PDB entry 9HAL | electron microscopy, 4.49 A resolution (low resolution: residue-level contacts below are approximate; hydrogen-bond / salt-bridge calls are withheld) | chains A and D of the 9 polymer chains in the assembly

Chain A:
Molecule: 23S ribosomal RNA
Source organism: Escherichia coli
Sequence (2904 nucleotides; row label = number of the first residue in the row):
     1 GGUUAAGCGA CUAAGCGUAC ACGGUGGAUG CCCUGGCAGU CAGAGGCGAU GAAGGACGUG
    61 CUAAUCUGCG AUAAGCGUCG GUAAGGUGAU AUGAACCGUU AUAACCGGCG AUUUCCGAAU
   121 GGGGAAACCC AGUGUGUUUC GACACACUAU CAUUAACUGA AUCCAUAGGU UAAUGAGGCG
   181 AACCGGGGGA ACUGAAACAU CUAAGUACCC CGAGGAAAAG AAAUCAACCG AGAUUCCCCC
   241 AGUAGCGGCG AGCGAACGGG GAGCAGCCCA GAGCCUGAAU CAGUGUGUGU GUUAGUGGAA
   301 GCGUCUGGAA AGGCGCGCGA UACAGGGUGA CAGCCCCGUA CACAAAAAUG CACAUGCUGU
   361 GAGCUCGAUG AGUAGGGCGG GACACGUGGU AUCCUGUCUG AAUAUGGGGG GACCAUCCUC
   421 CAAGGCUAAA UACUCCUGAC UGACCGAUAG UGAACCAGUA CCGUGAGGGA AAGGCGAAAA
   481 GAACCCCGGC GAGGGGAGUG AAAAAGAACC UGAAACCGUG UACGUACAAG CAGUGGGAGC
   541 ACGCUUAGGC GUGUGACUGC GUACCUUUUG UAUAAUGGGU CAGCGACUUA UAUUCUGUAG
   601 CAAGGUUAAC CGAAUAGGGG AGCCGAAGGG AAACCGAGUC UUAACUGGGC GUUAAGUUGC
   661 AGGGUAUAGA CCCGAAACCC GGUGAUCUAG CCAUGGGCAG GUUGAAGGUU GGGUAACACU
   721 AACUGGAGGA CCGAACCGAC UAAUGUUGAA AAAUUAGCGG AUGACUUGUG GCUGGGGGUG
   781 AAAGGCCAAU CAAACCGGGA GAUAGCUGGU UCUCCCCGAA AGCUAUAUAA GUAGCGCCUC
   841 GUGAAUUCAU CUCCGGGGGU AGAGCACUGU UUCGGCAAGG GGGUCAUCCC GACUUACCAA
   901 CCCGAUGCAA ACUGCGAAUA CCGGAGAAUG UUAUCACGGG AGACACACGG CGGGUGCUAA
   961 CGUCCGUCGU GAAGAGGGAA ACAACCCAGA CCGCCAGCUA AGGUCCCAAA GUCAUGGUUA
  1021 AGUGGGAAAC GAUGUGGGAA GGCCCAGACA GCCAGGAUGU UGGCUUAGAA GCAGCCAUCA
  1081 UUUAAAGAAA GCGUAAUAGC UCACUGGUCG AGUCGGCCUG CGCGGAAGAU GUAACGGGGC
  1141 UAAACCAUGC ACCGAAGCUG CGGCAGCGAC GCUUAUGCGU UGUUGGGUAG GGGAGCGUUC
  1201 UGUAAGCCUG CGAAGGUGUG CUGUGAGGCA UGCUGGAGGU AUCAGAAGUG CGAAUGCUGA
  1261 CAUAAGUAAC GAUAAAGCGG GUGAAAAGCC CGCUCGCCGG AAGACCAAGG GUUCCUGUCC
  1321 AACGUUAAUC GGGGCAGGGU GAGUCGACCC CUAAGGCGAG GCCGAAAGGC GUAGUCGAUG
  1381 GGAAACAGGU UAAUAUUCCU GUACUUGGUG UUACUGCGAA GGGGGGACGG AGAAGGCUAU
  1441 GUUGGCCGGG CGACGGUUGU CCCGGUUUAA GCGUGUAGGC UGGUUUUCCA GGCAAAUCCG
  1501 GAAAAUCAAG GCUGAGGCGU GAUGACGAGG CACUACGGUG CUGAAGCAAC AAAUGCCCUG
  1561 CUUCCAGGAA AAGCCUCUAA GCAUCAGGUA ACAUCAAAUC GUACCCCAAA CCGACACAGG
  1621 UGGUCAGGUA GAGAAUACCA AGGCGCUUGA GAGAACUCGG GUGAAGGAAC UAGGCAAAAU
  1681 GGUGCCGUAA CUUCGGGAGA AGGCACGCUG AUAUGUAGGU GAGGUCCCUC GCGGAUGGAG
  1741 CUGAAAUCAG UCGAAGAUAC CAGCUGGCUG CAACUGUUUA UUAAAAACAC AGCACUGUGC
  1801 AAACACGAAA GUGGACGUAU ACGGUGUGAC GCCUGCCCGG UGCCGGAAGG UUAAUUGAUG
  1861 GGGUUAGCGC AAGCGAAGCU CUUGAUCGAA GCCCCGGUAA ACGGCGGCCG UAACUAUAAC
  1921 GGUCCUAAGG UAGCGAAAUU CCUUGUCGGG UAAGUUCCGA CCUGCACGAA UGGCGUAAUG
  1981 AUGGCCAGGC UGUCUCCACC CGAGACUCAG UGAAAUUGAA CUCGCUGUGA AGAUGCAGUG
  2041 UACCCGCGGC AAGACGGAAA GACCCCGUGA ACCUUUACUA UAGCUUGACA CUGAACAUUG
  2101 AGCCUUGAUG UGUAGGAUAG GUGGGAGGCU UUGAAGUGUG GACGCCAGUC UGCAUGGAGC
  2161 CGACCUUGAA AUACCACCCU UUAAUGUUUG AUGUUCUAAC GUUGACCCGU AAUCCGGGUU
  2221 GCGGACAGUG UCUGGUGGGU AGUUUGACUG GGGCGGUCUC CUCCUAAAGA GUAACGGAGG
  2281 AGCACGAAGG UUGGCUAAUC CUGGUCGGAC AUCAGGAGGU UAGUGCAAUG GCAUAAGCCA
  2341 GCUUGACUGC GAGCGUGACG GCGCGAGCAG GUGCGAAAGC AGGUCAUAGU GAUCCGGUGG
  2401 UUCUGAAUGG AAGGGCCAUC GCUCAACGGA UAAAAGGUAC UCCGGGGAUA ACAGGCUGAU
  2461 ACCGCCCAAG AGUUCAUAUC GACGGCGGUG UUUGGCACCU CGAUGUCGGC UCAUCACAUC
  2521 CUGGGGCUGA AGUAGGUCCC AAGGGUAUGG CUGUUCGCCA UUUAAAGUGG UACGCGAGCU
  2581 GGGUUUAGAA CGUCGUGAGA CAGUUCGGUC CCUAUCUGCC GUGGGCGCUG GAGAACUGAG
  2641 GGGGGCUGCU CCUAGUACGA GAGGACCGGA GUGGACGCAU CACUGGUGUU CGGGUUGUCA
  2701 UGCCAAUGGC ACUGCCCGGU AGCUAAAUGC GGAAGAGAUA AGUGCUGAAA GCAUCUAAGC
  2761 ACGAAACUUG CCCCGAGAUG AGUUCUCCCU GACCCUUUAA GGGUCCUGAA GGAACGUUGA
  2821 AGACGACGAC GUUGAUAGGC CGGGUGUGUA AGCGCAGCGA UGCGUUGAGC UAACCGGUAC
  2881 UAAUGAACCG UGAGGCUUAA CCUU
Disordered / not traced: 685-793, 864-912, 1032-1122, 1267-2012, 2054-2613, 2849-2867, 2904
Sequence notes: conflict A827 (U3587572 in 1897866982), A830 (G3587569 in 1897866982)

Chain D:
Protein: 50S ribosomal protein L3
Source organism: Escherichia coli
UniProtKB: P60438 (RL3_ECOLI); numbering as in UniProt (aligned over 1-209)
Sequence (209 residues; each row starts with the number of its first residue):
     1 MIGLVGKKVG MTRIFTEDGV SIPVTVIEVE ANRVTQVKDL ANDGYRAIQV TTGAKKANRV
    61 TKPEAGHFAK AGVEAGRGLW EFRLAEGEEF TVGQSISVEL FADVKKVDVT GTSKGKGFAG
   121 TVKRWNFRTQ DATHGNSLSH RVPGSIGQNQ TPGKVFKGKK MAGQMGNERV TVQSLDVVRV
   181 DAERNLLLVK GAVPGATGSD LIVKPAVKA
Disordered / not traced: 127-160
Curated features (UniProtKB/Swiss-Prot):
  - modified residue: Lys38 (N6-succinyllysine), Gln150 (N5-methylglutamine)

Chain A / chain D interface:
Residue-residue contacts - 102 pairs, chain A then chain D:
  G2048(A) with Ala162(D)
  G2049(A) with Thr121(D); Met161(D); Ala162(D)
  C2050(A) with Thr121(D); Met161(D)
  C2619(A) with Met161(D)
  C2620(A) with Ala162(D)
  G2621(A) with Phe118(D); Ala162(D); Gly163(D)
  U2622(A) with Gln164(D)
  G2633(A) with Glu64(D)
  A2634(A) with Glu64(D)
  A2635(A) with Leu79(D); Glu81(D)
  C2636(A) with Tyr45(D); Leu79(D); Glu81(D)
  U2637(A) with Tyr45(D); Arg83(D)
  G2638(A) with Arg83(D)
  C2678(A) with Val170(D); Val172(D)
  A2679(A) with Thr112(D); Ser113(D); Gly166(D); Val170(D); Ala192(D); Val193(D); Pro194(D)
  U2680(A) with Met11(D); Ser113(D); Lys114(D); Val193(D); Gly195(D)
  C2681(A) with Lys114(D); Thr197(D)
  A2682(A) with Met11(D); Thr12(D); Arg13(D)
  C2683(A) with Arg13(D)
  C2723(A) with Lys114(D)
  U2724(A) with Lys114(D)
  U2728(A) with Pro23(D)
  G2729(A) with Ile22(D); Pro23(D); Val172(D); Leu175(D); Lys190(D); Gly191(D); Ala192(D)
  C2730(A) with Gln173(D); Ser174(D); Leu175(D)
  G2731(A) with Gln173(D); Ser174(D); Ala209(D)
  A2733(A) with Val207(D); Lys208(D); Ala209(D)
  A2734(A) with Lys208(D)
  G2770(A) with Lys208(D)
  C2771(A) with Thr171(D); Lys208(D)
  C2772(A) with Arg169(D); Thr171(D); Lys204(D)
  C2773(A) with Arg169(D)
  U2783(A) with Asp43(D)
  U2784(A) with Lys38(D); Asn42(D); Asp43(D)
  C2785(A) with His67(D); Lys70(D)
  U2786(A) with Pro63(D); Gly66(D); His67(D); Lys70(D)
  C2787(A) with Lys62(D); Pro63(D)
  A2810(A) with Lys62(D); Pro63(D)
  G2811(A) with Thr61(D); Lys62(D); Pro63(D)
  A2820(A) with Gly115(D); Thr197(D)
  A2821(A) with Gly115(D); Asn167(D)
  G2822(A) with Gly115(D); Lys116(D); Gly117(D); Phe118(D)
  A2823(A) with Phe118(D)
  G2828(A) with Arg77(D)
  A2829(A) with Arg59(D); Arg77(D)
  C2830(A) with Lys56(D); Arg59(D)
  G2831(A) with Lys56(D); Asn58(D)
Interface residues without a listed pair, chain A (48 interface residues in all): G2732, C2824
Interface residues without a listed pair, chain D (60 interface residues in all): Lys8, Gln49, Trp80, Glu168, Ala196

Overview:
48 residues of chain A and 60 residues of chain D are in contact.
Here chain A is 23S ribosomal RNA and chain D is 50S ribosomal protein L3, both from Escherichia coli. Entry
9HAL (Pooled 50S subunit d126_(L29)-/(L22)- precursor states supplemented with Api137) was determined by
electron microscopy (same publication as 9H3K, 9H3L and 9HAM).
